PDB entry 7P6Z | electron microscopy, 3.50 A resolution | chains H and 5 of the 55 polymer chains in the assembly

[Chain H]
Molecule: 30S ribosomal protein S9
Source organism: Mycoplasma pneumoniae M129
Reference sequence: P75179 (RS9_MYCPN); residue numbers follow UniProt; this construct covers 1-132
Amino-acid sequence (132 residues; each row starts with the number of its first residue):
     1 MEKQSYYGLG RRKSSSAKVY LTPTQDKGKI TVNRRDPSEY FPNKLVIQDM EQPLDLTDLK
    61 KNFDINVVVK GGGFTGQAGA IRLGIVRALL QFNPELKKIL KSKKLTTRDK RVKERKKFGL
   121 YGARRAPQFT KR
Unresolved in the structure: 1-3, 132

[Chain 5]
Molecule: 16S ribosomal RNA
Source organism: Mycoplasma pneumoniae M129
Sequence (1520 nucleotides; each row starts with the number of its first residue):
     1 UUUUUCUGAG AGUUUGAUCC UGGCUCAGGA UUAACGCUGG CGGCAUGCCU AAUACAUGCA
    61 AGUCGAUCGA AAGUAGUAAU ACUUUAGAGG CGAACGGGUG AGUAACACGU AUCCAAUCUA
   121 CCUUAUAAUG GGGGAUAACU AGUUGAAAGA CUAGCUAAUA CCGCAUAAGA ACUUUGGUUC
   181 GCAUGAAUCA AAGUUGAAAG GACCUGCAAG GGUUCGUUAU UUGAUGAGGG UGCGCCAUAU
   241 CAGCUAGUUG GUGGGGUAAC GGCCUACCAA GGCAAUGACG UGUAGCUAUG CUGAGAAGUA
   301 GAAUAGCCAC AAUGGGACUG AGACACGGCC CAUACUCCUA CGGGAGGCAG CAGUAGGGAA
   361 UUUUUCACAA UGAGCGAAAG CUUGAUGGAG CAAUGCCGCG UGAACGAUGA AGGUCUUUAA
   421 GAUUGUAAAG UUCUUUUAUU UGGGAAGAAU GACUUUAGCA GGUAAUGGCU AGAGUUUGAC
   481 UGUACCAUUU UGAAUAAGUG ACGACUAACU AUGUGCCAGC AGUCGCGGUA AUACAUAGGU
   541 CGCAAGCGUU AUCCGGAUUU AUUGGGCGUA AAGCAAGCGC AGGCGGAUUG AAAAGUCUGG
   601 UGUUAAAGGC AGCUGCUUAA CAGUUGUAUG CAUUGGAAAC UAUUAAUCUA GAGUGUGGUA
   661 GGGAGUUUUG GAAUUUCAUG UGGAGCGGUG AAAUGCGUAG AUAUAUGAAG GAACACCAGU
   721 GGCGAAGGCG AAAACUUAGG CCAUUACUGA CGCUUAGGCU UGAAAGUGUG GGGAGCAAAU
   781 AGGAUUAGAU ACCCUAGUAG UCCACACCGU AAACGAUAGA UACUAGCUGU CGGGGCGAUC
   841 CCCUCGGUAG UGAAGUUAAC ACAUUAAGUA UCUCGCCUGG GUAGUACAUU CGCAAGAAUG
   901 AAACUCAAAC GGAAUUGACG GGGACCCGCA CAAGUGGUGG AGCAUGUUGC UUAAUUCGAC
   961 GGUACACGAA AAACCUUACC UAGACUUGAC AUCCUUGGCA AAGUUAUGGA AACAUAAUGG
  1021 AGGUUAACCG AGUGACAGGU GGUGCAUGGU UGUCGUCAGC UCGUGUCGUG AGAUGUUGGG
  1081 UUAAGUCCCG CAACGAGCGC AACCCUUAUC GUUAGUUACA UUGUCUAGCG AGACUGCUAA
  1141 UGCAAAUUGG AGGAAGGAAG GGAUGACGUC AAAUCAUCAU GCCCCUUAUG UCUAGGGCUG
  1201 CAAACGUGCU ACAAUGGCCA AUACAAACAG UCGCCAGCUU GUAAAAGUGA GCAAAUCUGU
  1261 AAAGUUGGUC UCAGUUCGGA UUGAGGGCUG CAAUUCGUCC UCAUGAAGUC GGAAUCACUA
  1321 GUAAUCGCGA AUCAGCUAUG UCGCGGUGAA UACGUUCUCG GGUCUUGUAC ACACCGCCCG
  1381 UCAAACUAUG AAAGCUGGUA AUAUUUAAAA ACGUGUUGCU AACCAUUAGG AAGCGCAUGU
  1441 CAAGGAUAGC ACCGGUGAUU GGAGUUAAGU CGUAACAAGG UACCCCUACG AGAACGUGGG
  1501 GGUGGAUCAC CUCCUUUCUA
Unresolved in the structure: 1-4, 181-184, 1020-1027, 1510-1520

[How chain H and chain 5 interact]
Pairs across the interface - 92 pairs, chain H then chain 5:
  Tyr7(H) - G1123(5)  hydrogen bond to the phosphate
  Tyr7(H) - U1124(5)  hydrogen bond to the phosphate
  Leu9(H) - U1124(5)  sugar contact
  Leu9(H) - C1125(5)  phosphate contact
  Arg11(H) - U1109(5)  salt bridge to the phosphate
  Arg11(H) - C1110(5)  salt bridge to the phosphate
  Arg11(H) - C1125(5)  salt bridge to the phosphate
  Arg12(H) - G1321(5)  hydrogen bond to the base
  Lys13(H) - G1321(5)  hydrogen bond to the base
  Lys13(H) - G1346(5)  phosphate contact
  Lys13(H) - U1347(5)  salt bridge to the phosphate
  Lys13(H) - G1348(5)  hydrogen bond to the base
  Ser14(H) - G1345(5)  hydrogen bond to the phosphate
  Ser14(H) - G1346(5)  hydrogen bond to the phosphate
  Lys18(H) - U1124(5)  sugar contact
  Tyr20(H) - U1122(5)  sugar contact
  Arg34(H) - U1121(5)  hydrogen bond to the sugar
  Tyr40(H) - A1223(5)  sugar contact
  Tyr40(H) - C1224(5)  sugar contact
  Pro42(H) - U1265(5)  sugar contact
  Lys44(H) - U1265(5)  salt bridge to the phosphate
  Asn66(H) - U1121(5)  base contact
  Val67(H) - U1121(5)  base contact
  Lys70(H) - A1120(5)  salt bridge to the phosphate
  Gly71(H) - A1225(5)  phosphate contact
  Gly71(H) - A1226(5)  phosphate contact
  Gly72(H) - C1224(5)  hydrogen bond to the sugar
  Gly72(H) - A1225(5)  hydrogen bond to the sugar
  Gly72(H) - G1346(5)  phosphate contact
  Gly73(H) - C1224(5)  hydrogen bond to the sugar
  Gly73(H) - G1346(5)  phosphate contact
  Gly73(H) - U1347(5)  phosphate contact
  Phe74(H) - A1263(5)  base contact
  Phe74(H) - U1347(5)  hydrogen bond to the phosphate
  Thr75(H) - U1347(5)  hydrogen bond to the phosphate
  Thr75(H) - G1348(5)  hydrogen bond to the phosphate
  Gly76(H) - U1347(5)  hydrogen bond to the phosphate
  Gln77(H) - C1224(5)  hydrogen bond to the sugar
  Lys97(H) - G1153(5)  salt bridge to the phosphate
  Lys101(H) - G1152(5)  salt bridge to the phosphate
  Lys101(H) - G1153(5)  salt bridge to the phosphate
  Thr107(H) - A1154(5)  hydrogen bond to the sugar
  Thr107(H) - A1155(5)  phosphate contact
  Arg108(H) - A1108(5)  phosphate contact
  Arg108(H) - U1109(5)  salt bridge to the phosphate
  Lys110(H) - A1108(5)  sugar contact
  Lys110(H) - A1159(5)  sugar contact
  Lys110(H) - G1160(5)  sugar contact
  Arg111(H) - A1320(5)  sugar contact
  Arg111(H) - G1321(5)  hydrogen bond to the base
  Val112(H) - G1321(5)  sugar contact
  Lys113(H) - G1321(5)  sugar contact
  Lys113(H) - U1322(5)  salt bridge to the phosphate
  Lys113(H) - G1345(5)  base contact
  Lys113(H) - G1346(5)  phosphate contact
  Lys113(H) - U1347(5)  hydrogen bond to the base
  Lys113(H) - G1348(5)  base contact
  Glu114(H) - U1322(5)  hydrogen bond to the phosphate
  Arg115(H) - G1343(5)  salt bridge to the phosphate
  Arg115(H) - C1344(5)  phosphate contact
  Lys116(H) - C1342(5)  salt bridge to the phosphate
  Lys116(H) - G1343(5)  salt bridge to the phosphate
  Lys116(H) - C1344(5)  hydrogen bond to the phosphate
  Lys117(H) - G1161(5)  hydrogen bond to the sugar
  Lys117(H) - G1162(5)  sugar contact
  Lys117(H) - G1343(5)  phosphate contact
  Phe118(H) - G1343(5)  phosphate contact
  Gly119(H) - C1342(5)  hydrogen bond to the phosphate
  Tyr121(H) - G1208(5)  phosphate contact
  Tyr121(H) - U1341(5)  hydrogen bond to the phosphate
  Gly122(H) - U1322(5)  phosphate contact
  Gly122(H) - A1323(5)  phosphate contact
  Arg124(H) - C1318(5)  sugar contact
  Arg124(H) - U1319(5)  salt bridge to the phosphate
  Arg124(H) - A1320(5)  salt bridge to the phosphate
  Arg124(H) - U1322(5)  phosphate contact
  Arg124(H) - A1323(5)  phosphate contact
  Arg125(H) - G1208(5)  salt bridge to the phosphate
  Arg125(H) - A1317(5)  sugar contact
  Arg125(H) - A1323(5)  phosphate contact
  Arg125(H) - A1324(5)  salt bridge to the phosphate
  Ala126(H) - A1317(5)  phosphate contact
  Pro127(H) - G1208(5)  phosphate contact
  Gln128(H) - U1207(5)  hydrogen bond to the phosphate
  Gln128(H) - G1208(5)  phosphate contact
  Gln128(H) - C1316(5)  sugar contact
  Phe129(H) - G962(5)  sugar contact
  Phe129(H) - C1316(5)  phosphate contact
  Phe129(H) - A1317(5)  phosphate contact
  Thr130(H) - G1206(5)  hydrogen bond to the phosphate
  Thr130(H) - U1207(5)  hydrogen bond to the phosphate
  Lys131(H) - G961(5)  sugar contact
Other interface residues (no listed pair), chain H (52 interface residues in all): Ser16, Thr31, Arg35, Val68, Lys104, Ala123
Other interface residues (no listed pair), chain 5 (48 interface residues in all): G937, A1163, G1264

[In short]
52 residues of chain H and 48 residues of chain 5 are in contact, with 27 hydrogen bonds and 18 salt bridges.
Among the polar pairs are Arg12(H)-G1321(5), Lys13(H)-G1321(5) and Lys13(H)-G1348(5).
Chain H is 30S ribosomal protein S9 and chain 5 is 16S ribosomal RNA, both from Mycoplasma pneumoniae M129;
the structure, Mycoplasma pneumoniae 70S ribosome in untreated cells, was determined by electron microscopy
together with 7OOC, 7OOD, 7PAH, 7PAI, 7PAJ, 7PAK and 23 further entries from the same study.
